Entry 7AET (X-ray diffraction, 2.53 A resolution); this record covers chains BBB and CCC of the 4 polymer chains in the assembly.

[Chain BBB]
Protein: Hemoglobin subunit beta
Source organism: Homo sapiens
Reference sequence: P68871 (HBB_HUMAN); residues 2-146 here correspond to UniProt positions 3-147 (UniProt number = residue number + 1)
Chain sequence (145 residues; numbered 2 to 146; the number before each row is that of its first residue):
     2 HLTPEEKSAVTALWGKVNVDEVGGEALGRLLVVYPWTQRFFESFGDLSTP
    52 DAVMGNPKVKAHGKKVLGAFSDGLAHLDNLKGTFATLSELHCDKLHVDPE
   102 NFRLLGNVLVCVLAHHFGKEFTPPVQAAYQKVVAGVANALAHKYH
Metal / ion sites: heme Fe near His92 (its only coordinating residue here)
Residues lining bound ligands:
  - carbon monoxide (CMO): Leu28, Phe42, His63, Val67, His92
  - heme (HEM): Leu31, Thr38, Phe41, Phe42, Phe45, His63, Lys66, Val67, Ala70, Phe71, Leu88, Leu91, His92, Leu96, Val98, Asn102, Phe103, Leu106, Val137, Leu141
UniProt features mapped onto this chain:
  - binding site ((2R)-2,3-bisphosphoglycerate): His2, Lys82, His143
  - binding site (heme b): His63, His92
  - site: Glu7, Lys8 (Microbial infection: Cleavage), Gly25, Glu26 (Microbial infection: Cleavage), Gly29, Arg30 (Microbial infection: Cleavage), Tyr35, Pro36 (Microbial infection: Cleavage), Trp37, Thr38 (Microbial infection: Cleavage), Phe45, Gly46 (Microbial infection: Cleavage), Asp52, Ala53 (Microbial infection: Cleavage), Gly56, Asn57 (Microbial infection: Cleavage), Lys59 (Not glycated), Phe71, Ser72 (Microbial infection: Cleavage), Gly74, Leu75 (Microbial infection: Cleavage), Lys82 (Not glycated), Thr84, Phe85 (Microbial infection: Cleavage), His92, Cys93 (Microbial infection: Cleavage), Lys95 (Not glycated), Arg104, Leu105 (Microbial infection: Cleavage), Leu110, Val111 (Microbial infection: Cleavage), Gly119, Lys120 (Microbial infection: Cleavage), Phe122, Thr123 (Microbial infection: Cleavage), Ala128, Ala129 (Microbial infection: Cleavage) and 2 more in UniProt
  - modified residue: Ser9 (Phosphoserine), Thr12 (Phosphothreonine), Ser44 (Phosphoserine), Thr50 (Phosphothreonine), Lys59 (N6-acetyllysine), Lys82 (N6-acetyllysine), Thr87 (Phosphothreonine), Cys93 (S-nitrosocysteine), Lys144 (N6-acetyllysine)
  - glycosylation (N-linked (Glc) (glycation) lysine): Lys8, Lys17, Lys66, Lys120, Lys144

[Chain CCC]
Protein: Hemoglobin subunit alpha
Source organism: Homo sapiens
Reference sequence: P69905 (HBA_HUMAN); residues 2-140 here correspond to UniProt positions 3-141 (UniProt number = residue number + 1)
Chain sequence (139 residues; numbered 2 to 140; the number before each row is that of its first residue):
     2 LSPADKTNVKAAWGKVGAHAGEYGAEALERMFLSFPTTKTYFPHFDLSHG
    52 SAQVKGHGKKVADALTNAVAHVDDMPNALSALSDLHAHKLRVDPVNFKLL
   102 SHCLLVTLAAHLPAEFTPAVHASLDKFLASVSTVLTSKY
Metal / ion sites: heme Fe near His87 (its only coordinating residue here)
Residues lining bound ligands:
  - carbon monoxide (CMO): Leu29, Phe43, His58, Val62, His87
  - heme (HEM): Met32, Thr39, Tyr42, Phe43, His45, Phe46, His58, Lys61, Val62, Ala65, Leu66, Leu83, Leu86, His87, Leu91, Val93, Asn97, Phe98, Leu101, Val132, Leu136
UniProt features mapped onto this chain:
  - binding site (O2): His58
  - binding site (heme b): His87
  - site: Thr8, Asn9 (Microbial infection: Cleavage), Lys11 (Not glycated), Ala13, Trp14 (Microbial infection: Cleavage), Tyr24, Gly25 (Microbial infection: Cleavage), Leu29, Glu30 (Microbial infection: Cleavage), His45, Phe46 (Microbial infection: Cleavage), Asp47, Leu48 (Microbial infection: Cleavage), Ser52, Ala53 (Microbial infection: Cleavage), Val55, Lys56 (Microbial infection: Cleavage), Lys56 (Not glycated), Gly59, Lys60 (Microbial infection: Cleavage), Lys60 (Not glycated), Lys90 (Not glycated), Leu91, Arg92 (Microbial infection: Cleavage), Lys99 (Not glycated), Leu106, Val107 (Microbial infection: Cleavage), Thr108, Leu109 (Microbial infection: Cleavage), Val121, His122 (Microbial infection: Cleavage), Ser133, Thr134 (Microbial infection: Cleavage)
  - modified residue: Ser3 (Phosphoserine), Lys7 (N6-succinyllysine), Thr8 (Phosphothreonine), Lys11 (N6-succinyllysine), Lys16 (N6-acetyllysine), Tyr24 (Phosphotyrosine), Ser35 (Phosphoserine), Lys40 (N6-succinyllysine), Ser49 (Phosphoserine), Ser102 (Phosphoserine), Thr108 (Phosphothreonine), Ser124 (Phosphoserine), Ser131 (Phosphoserine), Thr134 (Phosphothreonine), Thr137 (Phosphothreonine), Ser138 (Phosphoserine)
  - glycosylation (N-linked (Glc) (glycation) lysine): Lys7, Lys16, Lys40, Lys61

[How chain BBB and chain CCC interact]
Pairs across the interface - 14 pairs, chain BBB then chain CCC:
  Pro36(BBB) - Arg92(CCC)
  Trp37(BBB) - Arg92(CCC)
  Trp37(BBB) - Asp94(CCC)
  Trp37(BBB) - Pro95(CCC)
  Trp37(BBB) - Tyr140(CCC)
  Gln39(BBB) - Arg92(CCC)  hydrogen bond
  Arg40(BBB) - Thr41(CCC)
  Arg40(BBB) - Tyr42(CCC)
  Arg40(BBB) - Leu91(CCC)
  Arg40(BBB) - Arg92(CCC)
  His97(BBB) - Thr41(CCC)
  Asp99(BBB) - Asp94(CCC)
  Asp99(BBB) - Val96(CCC)
  Asn102(BBB) - Asp94(CCC)  hydrogen bond
Interface residues without a listed pair, chain BBB (9 interface residues in all): Glu101, Tyr145
Interface residues without a listed pair, chain CCC (10 interface residues in all): Thr38, Val93

[In short]
The interface between chain BBB and chain CCC involves 9 residues on one side and 10 on the other, with 2
hydrogen bonds. Among the polar pairs are Gln39(BBB)-Arg92(CCC) and Asn102(BBB)-Asp94(CCC). Chain BBB binds
heme and carbon monoxide. Chain CCC binds heme and carbon monoxide.
Here chain BBB is Hemoglobin subunit beta and chain CCC is Hemoglobin subunit alpha, both from Homo sapiens.
Entry 7AET (Pressure wave-exposed human hemoglobin: probe only data (3500 indexed images)) was determined by
X-ray diffraction together with 7AEU and 7AEV from the same study.
